PDB entry 5L67 | X-ray diffraction, 2.60 A resolution | chains V and W of the 28 polymer chains in the assembly

[Chain V]
Molecule: Proteasome subunit beta type-2
Organism: Saccharomyces cerevisiae (strain ATCC 204508 / S288c)
Notes: EC 3.4.25.1
UniProtKB: P25043 (PSB2_YEAST); residues 1-232 here correspond to UniProt positions 30-261 (UniProt number = residue number + 29)
Sequence (232 residues; numbered 1 to 232; the number before each row is that of its first residue):
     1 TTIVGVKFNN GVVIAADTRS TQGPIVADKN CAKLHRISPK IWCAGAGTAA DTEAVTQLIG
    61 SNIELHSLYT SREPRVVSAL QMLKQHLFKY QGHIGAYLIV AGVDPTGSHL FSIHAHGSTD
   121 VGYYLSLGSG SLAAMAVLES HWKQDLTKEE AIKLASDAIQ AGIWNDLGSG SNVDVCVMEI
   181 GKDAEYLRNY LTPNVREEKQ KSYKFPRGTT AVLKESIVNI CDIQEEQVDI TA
Not modelled in the structure: 227-232
Metal / ion sites: Mg2+: Ile163, Asp166, Ser169 (shared with 1 residue of chain L)
Curated features (UniProtKB/Swiss-Prot):
  - active site: Thr1 (Nucleophile)

[Chain W]
Molecule: Proteasome subunit beta type-3
Organism: Saccharomyces cerevisiae (strain ATCC 204508 / S288c)
Notes: EC 3.4.25.1
UniProtKB: P25451 (PSB3_YEAST); residues 0-204 here correspond to UniProt positions 1-205 (UniProt number = residue number + 1)
Sequence (205 residues; row label = number of the first residue in the row; numbering starts at 0):
     0 MSDPSSINGG IVVAMTGKDC VAIACDLRLG SQSLGVSNKF EKIFHYGHVF LGITGLATDV
    60 TTLNEMFRYK TNLYKLKEER AIEPETFTQL VSSSLYERRF GPYFVGPVVA GINSKSGKPF
   120 IAGFDLIGCI DEAKDFIVSG TASDQLFGMC ESLYEPNLEP EDLFETISQA LLNAADRDAL
   180 SGWGAVVYII KKDEVVKRYL KMRQD
Not modelled in the structure: 0
Metal / ion sites: Mg2+: Asp204 (shared with 3 residues of chain K)
Curated features (UniProtKB/Swiss-Prot):
  - modified residue: Ser30 (Phosphoserine)
  - cross-link: Lys69 (Glycyl lysine isopeptide (Lys-Gly) (interchain with G-Cter in ubiquitin))

[How chain V and chain W interact]
Contacting residue pairs (60; chain V residue first):
  Ile25(V) - Asp143(W)
  Ile25(V) - Phe146(W)  hydrophobic
  Val26(V) - Phe146(W)
  Ala27(V) - Asp130(W)
  Ala27(V) - Phe146(W)  hydrophobic
  Asp28(V) - Asp130(W)
  Lys29(V) - Glu150(W)  salt bridge
  Ala49(V) - Cys128(W)  hydrophobic
  Ala50(V) - Tyr95(W)
  Ala50(V) - Ile126(W)  hydrophobic
  Ala50(V) - Cys128(W)  hydrophobic
  Asp51(V) - Tyr95(W)  hydrogen bond
  Asp51(V) - Arg98(W)  salt bridge
  Ala54(V) - Tyr95(W)
  Tyr90(V) - Phe99(W)  hydrophobic
  His93(V) - Arg98(W)  hydrogen bond (backbone-side chain)
  His93(V) - Phe99(W)
  Ile94(V) - Phe99(W)  hydrophobic
  Arg196(V) - Glu150(W)  salt bridge
  Lys199(V) - Glu150(W)
  Lys199(V) - Ser151(W)
  Lys199(V) - Tyr153(W)  hydrogen bond (side chain-backbone)
  Ser202(V) - Glu154(W)  hydrogen bond
  Tyr203(V) - Ser151(W)
  Tyr203(V) - Leu152(W)  hydrophobic
  Lys204(V) - Asp161(W)  salt bridge
  Phe205(V) - Leu152(W)  hydrophobic
  Phe205(V) - Gln168(W)
  Arg207(V) - Glu160(W)  salt bridge
  Arg207(V) - Asp161(W)  salt bridge
  Arg207(V) - Glu164(W)
  Gly208(V) - Glu164(W)  hydrogen bond (backbone-side chain)
  Thr209(V) - Glu164(W)
  Thr210(V) - Glu164(W)  hydrogen bond
  Thr210(V) - Ser167(W)
  Thr210(V) - Gln168(W)  hydrogen bond
  Ala211(V) - Leu199(W)
  Ala211(V) - Lys200(W)  hydrogen bond (backbone-backbone)
  Val212(V) - Phe163(W)  hydrophobic
  Val212(V) - Tyr198(W)
  Leu213(V) - Tyr198(W)  hydrogen bond (backbone-backbone)
  Leu213(V) - Leu199(W)
  Leu213(V) - Lys200(W)
  Lys214(V) - Lys196(W)
  Lys214(V) - Arg197(W)
  Lys214(V) - Tyr198(W)  hydrogen bond (backbone-backbone)
  Glu215(V) - Lys196(W)
  Glu215(V) - Arg197(W)  salt bridge
  Ser216(V) - Val195(W)
  Ser216(V) - Lys196(W)  hydrogen bond (backbone-backbone)
  Ile217(V) - Val194(W)
  Val218(V) - His44(W)
  Val218(V) - Tyr187(W)  hydrophobic
  Val218(V) - Val194(W)  hydrogen bond (backbone-backbone)
  Val218(V) - Lys196(W)
  Asn219(V) - His44(W)
  Ile220(V) - Gly46(W)
  Ile220(V) - Phe49(W)  hydrophobic
  Ile220(V) - Val194(W)  hydrophobic
  Asp222(V) - Lys74(W)  salt bridge
Other interface residues (no listed pair), chain V (36 interface residues in all): Gln22, Thr48, Pro206
Other interface residues (no listed pair), chain W (36 interface residues in all): His47, Asp124, Glu158, Thr165, Leu171

[Summary]
The chain V/chain W interface involves 36 residues from each chain; the contacts include 12 hydrogen bonds and
8 salt bridges. Among the polar pairs are Lys29(V)-Glu150(W), Asp51(V)-Arg98(W) and Arg196(V)-Glu150(W). From
UniProt: active-site residue Thr1(V) on chain V.
Chain V is Proteasome subunit beta type-2 and chain W is Proteasome subunit beta type-3, both from
Saccharomyces cerevisiae (strain ATCC 204508 / S288c); the structure, Yeast 20S proteasome with mouse beta5i
(1-138) and mouse beta6 (97-111; 118-133) in complex with PR-924, was determined by X-ray diffraction together
with 5L52, 5L54, 5L55, 5L5A, 5L5B, 5L5D and 30 further entries from the same study.
